Entry 3ISD (X-ray diffraction, 2.60 A resolution); this record covers chains A and T of the 4 polymer chains in the assembly.

[Chain A]
Name: DNA polymerase beta
From: Homo sapiens
Notes: EC 2.7.7.7, 4.2.99.-
UniProt: P06746 (DPOLB_HUMAN); residue numbers follow UniProt; this construct covers 1-335
Chain sequence (335 residues; row label = number of the first residue in the row):
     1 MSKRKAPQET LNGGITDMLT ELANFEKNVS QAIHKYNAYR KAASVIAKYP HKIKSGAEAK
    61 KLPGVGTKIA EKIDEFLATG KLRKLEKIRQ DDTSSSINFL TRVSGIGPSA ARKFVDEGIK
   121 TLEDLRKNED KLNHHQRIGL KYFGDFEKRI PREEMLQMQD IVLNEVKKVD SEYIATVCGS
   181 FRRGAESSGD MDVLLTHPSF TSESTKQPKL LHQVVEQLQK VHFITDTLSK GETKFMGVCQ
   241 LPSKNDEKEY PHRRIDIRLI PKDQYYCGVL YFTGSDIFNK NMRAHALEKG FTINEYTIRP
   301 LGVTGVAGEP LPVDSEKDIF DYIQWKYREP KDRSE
Not modelled in the structure: 1-9
Metal / ion sites: Na+ site 1: Lys60, Leu62, Val65 (shared with 1 residue of chain D); Na+ site 2: Thr101, Val103, Ile106 (shared with 1 residue of chain P); Mn2+ site 1: Asp190, Asp192 (together with F2A); Mn2+ site 2: Asp190, Asp192, Asp256 (together with F2A) (shared with 1 residue of chain P)
Ligand contacts: F2A (2'-deoxy-5'-O-[(S)-hydroxy{[(S)-hydroxy(phosphonooxy)phosphoryl]methyl}phosphoryl]adenosine): Arg149, Gly179, Ser180, Arg183, Ser188, Gly189, Asp190, Asp192, Tyr271, Phe272, Thr273, Gly274, Ser275, Asp276, Asn279, Lys280
Swiss-Prot annotation at these positions:
  - region: Arg183 to Asp192 (DNA-binding)
  - active site: Lys72 (Nucleophile)
  - binding site (K(+)): Lys60, Leu62, Val65, Thr101, Val103, Ile106
  - binding site (Na(+)): Lys60, Leu62, Val65, Thr101, Val103, Ile106
  - binding site (dATP): Arg149, Ser180, Arg183, Gly189, Asp190
  - binding site (dCTP): Arg149, Ser180, Arg183, Gly189, Asp190
  - binding site (dGTP): Arg149, Ser180, Arg183, Gly189, Asp190, Asp192
  - binding site (dTTP): Arg149, Ser180, Arg183, Gly189, Asp190
  - binding site (Mg(2+)): Asp190, Asp192, Asp256
  - modified residue: Lys72 (N6-acetyllysine), Arg83 (Omega-N-methylarginine), Arg152 (Omega-N-methylarginine)
  - cross-link (Glycyl lysine isopeptide (Lys-Gly)): Lys41 (interchain with G-Cter in ubiquitin), Lys61 (interchain with G-Cter in ubiquitin), Lys81 (interchain with G-Cter in ubiquitin)
  - natural variant: Leu22 (L22P: Found in a gastric cancer sample; uncertain significance), Tyr39 (Y39C: Found in a gastric cancer sample; uncertain significance), Gly118 (G118V: Decreased DNA-directed DNA polymerase activity), Arg137 (R137Q: Decreased function in base-excision repair), Arg149 (R149I: Decreased DNA-directed DNA polymerase activity), Asp160 (D160N: Found in a gastric cancer sample; uncertain significance), Cys239 (C239R: Found in a gastric cancer sample; uncertain significance), Lys289 (K289M: Found in a colon cancer sample; uncertain significance), Asn294 (N294D: Found in a gastric cancer sample; uncertain significance), Glu295 (E295K: Found in a gastric cancer sample; uncertain significance)
  - mutagenesis: Phe25 (F25W: No effect on 5'-dRP lyase activity. Decreased ssDNA binding), His34 (H34G: Decreased 5'-dRP lyase activity. Decreased ssDNA binding), Lys35 (K35A: Decreased 5'-dRP lyase activity. Decreased ssDNA binding. Loss of 5'-dRP lyase activity; when associated with A-68 and A-72. Decreased ssDNA binding; when associated with A-68 and A-72 ...), Tyr39 (Y39F: No effect on 5'-dRP lyase activity; Y39Q: Abolishes DNA polymerase and 5'-dRP lyase activity), Lys41 (K41R: Abolishes ubiquitination; when associated with R-61 and R-81), Lys60 (K60A: Decreased 5'-dRP lyase activity. Decreased ssDNA binding), Lys61 (K61R: Abolishes ubiquitination; when associated with R-41 and R-81), Lys68 (K68A: No effect on 5'-dRP lyase activity. Decreased ssDNA binding. Loss of 5'-dRP lyase activity; when associated with A-35 and A-72. Decreased ssDNA binding; when associated with A-35 and A-72 ...), Glu71 (E71Q: No effect on 5'-dRP lyase activity. No effect on structure shown by circular dichroism. No effect on ssDNA binding), Lys72 (K72A: Severely reduced 5'-dRP lyase activity. Does not affect ssDNA binding. Loss of 5'-dRP lyase activity; when associated with A-35 and A-68. Decreased ssDNA binding ...), Glu75 (E75A: Slightly decreased 5'-dRP lyase activity. Decreased ssDNA binding. No effect on structure shown by circular dichroism), Lys81 (K81R: Abolishes ubiquitination; when associated with R-41 and R-61), 5 further mutagenesis entries in UniProt
What the authors report for this chain:
  - mutagenesis - R283A (45-fold): decreased catalytic activity on dATP
  - mutagenesis - R283A: unchanged catalytic activity on dGTP
  - conformationally variable residues (side-chain flip): Tyr271, Phe272, Arg283
  - binding site for the 16-nt DNA strand (chain T): Arg283
  - Mn2+ coordination: Asp192 (citing earlier work)

[Chain T]
Molecule: 16-nt DNA strand
Sequence (16 nucleotides; row label = number of the first residue in the row):
     1 CCGACXGCGC ATCAGC
Modified residues: 3DR (1',2'-dideoxyribofuranose-5'-phosphate) at position 6

[How chain A and chain T interact]
Residue-residue contacts (15):
  His34(A) with DC5(T), stacking on the base
  His134(A) with DT12(T), phosphate contact
  Ser229(A) with DC10(T), phosphate contact; DA11(T), sugar contact
  Lys230(A) with DC10(T), hydrogen bond to the phosphate; DA11(T), hydrogen bond to the phosphate
  Gly231(A) with DC10(T), phosphate contact
  Glu232(A) with DC10(T), hydrogen bond to the phosphate
  Thr233(A) with DG9(T), hydrogen bond to the phosphate; DC10(T), hydrogen bond to the phosphate
  Lys234(A) with DG9(T), hydrogen bond to the base; DC10(T), hydrogen bond to the phosphate
  Arg283(A) with 3DR_6(T), salt bridge to the phosphate
  Glu295(A) with DC8(T), sugar contact
  Tyr296(A) with DG9(T), hydrogen bond to the phosphate
Interface residues without a listed pair, chain A (16 interface residues in all): Asn133, Leu228, Arg258, Tyr271, Lys280
Interface residues without a listed pair, chain T (9 interface residues in all): DG7, DC13

[Overview]
The interface between chain A and chain T involves 16 residues on one side and 9 on the other; the contacts
include 8 hydrogen bonds, 1 salt bridge and 1 aromatic stacking contact. Among the polar pairs are
Lys234(A)-DG9(T), Lys230(A)-DC10(T) and Lys230(A)-DA11(T). From the paper: a binding site for the 16-nt DNA
strand (chain T) at Arg283(A); R283A of chain A reduces catalytic activity on dATP.
Chain A is DNA polymerase beta (Homo sapiens) and chain T is a 16-nt DNA strand; the structure, Ternary
complex of human DNA polymerase beta with an abasic site (THF): DAPCPP mismatch, was determined by X-ray
diffraction together with 3ISB and 3ISC from the same study.
